PDB entry 8S9T | electron microscopy, 2.52 A resolution | chains A and C of the 6 polymer chains in the assembly

== Chain A ==
Protein: Cas7-Cas5-Cas11
Organism: Synechocystis sp. PCC 6803
UniProt: Q6ZED2 (Q6ZED2_SYNY3); residues 1-791 here = UniProt positions 1-791
Chain sequence (791 residues; numbered 1 to 791; the number before each row is that of its first residue):
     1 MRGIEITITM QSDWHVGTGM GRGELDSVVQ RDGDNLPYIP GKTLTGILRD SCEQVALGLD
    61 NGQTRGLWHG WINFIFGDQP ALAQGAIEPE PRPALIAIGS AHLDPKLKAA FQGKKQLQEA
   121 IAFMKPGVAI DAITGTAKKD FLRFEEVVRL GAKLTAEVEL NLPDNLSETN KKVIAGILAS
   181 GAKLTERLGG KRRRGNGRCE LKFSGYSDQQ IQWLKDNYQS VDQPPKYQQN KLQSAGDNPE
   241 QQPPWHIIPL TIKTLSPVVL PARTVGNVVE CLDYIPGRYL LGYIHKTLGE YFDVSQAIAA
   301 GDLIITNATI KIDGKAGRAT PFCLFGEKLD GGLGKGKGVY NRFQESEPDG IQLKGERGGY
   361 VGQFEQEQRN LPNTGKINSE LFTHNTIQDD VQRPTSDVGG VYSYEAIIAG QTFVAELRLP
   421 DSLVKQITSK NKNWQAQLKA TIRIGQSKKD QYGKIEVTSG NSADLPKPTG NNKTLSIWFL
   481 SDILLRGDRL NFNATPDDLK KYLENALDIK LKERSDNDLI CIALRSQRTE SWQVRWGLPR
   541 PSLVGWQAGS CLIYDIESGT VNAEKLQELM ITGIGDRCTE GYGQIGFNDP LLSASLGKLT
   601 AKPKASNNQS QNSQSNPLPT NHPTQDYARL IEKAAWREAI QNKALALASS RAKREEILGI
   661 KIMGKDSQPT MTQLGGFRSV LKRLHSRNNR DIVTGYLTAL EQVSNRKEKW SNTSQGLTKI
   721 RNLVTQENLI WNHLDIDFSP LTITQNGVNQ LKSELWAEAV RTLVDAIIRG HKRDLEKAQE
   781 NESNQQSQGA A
Not modelled in the structure: 604-614, 781-791
What the authors report for this chain:
  - mutagenesis - D26A, R678A, R769A: abolished catalytic activity
  - catalytic residues: Asp140, Arg706, Arg769, Arg773 (from molecular simulation)
  - catalytic residues: Arg678 (proposed by the authors, not directly observed)

== Chain C ==
Protein: Cas10
Organism: Synechocystis sp. PCC 6803
UniProt: Q6ZED1 (Q6ZED1_SYNY3); residue numbers follow UniProt; this construct covers 2-558
Chain sequence (575 residues; row label = number of the first residue in the row; numbers below 1 keep their minus sign (Met-16 is residue -16)):
   -16 MAHHHHHHVG TENLYFQGFL VLIETSGNQH FIFSTNKLRE NIGASELTYL ATTEILFQGV
    44 DRVFQTNYYD QWSDTNSLNF LADSKLNPAI DDPKNNADIE ILLATSGKAI ALVKEEGKAK
   104 QLIKEVTKQA LINAPGLEIG GIYVNCNWQD KLGVAKAVKE AHKQFEVNRA KRAGANGRFL
   164 RLPIAAGCSV SELPASDFDY NADGDKIPVS TVSKVKRETA KSAKKRLRSV DGRLVNDLAQ
   224 LEKSFDELDW LAVVHADGNG LGQILLSLEK YIGEQTNRNY IDKYRRLSLA LDNCTINAFK
   284 MAIAVFKEDS KKIDLPIVPL ILGGDDLTVI CRGDYALEFT REFLEAFEGQ TETHDDIKVI
   344 AQKAFGVDRL SACAGISIIK PHFPFSVAYT LAERLIKSAK EVKQKVTVTN SSPITPFPCS
   404 AIDFHILYDS SGIDFDRIRE KLRPEDNTEL YNRPYVVTAA ENLSQAQGYE WSQAHSLQTL
   464 ADRVSYLRSE DGEGKSALPS SQSHALRTAL YLEKNEADAQ YSLISQRYKI LKNFAEDGEN
   524 KSLFHLENGK YVTRFLDALD AKDFFANANH KNQGE
Not modelled in the structure: -16 to -2, 554-558
Construct notes: initiating methionine (-16); expression tag (-15 to 1)
What the authors report for this chain:
  - catalytic residues: His487, Arg490 (from molecular simulation)
  - mutagenesis - D308A/D309A: abolished catalytic activity
  - mutagenesis - H487A, H487A/R490A, R490A: decreased catalytic activity

== Chain A / chain C interface ==
Pairs across the interface (94):
  Thr18(A) - Asp412(C)
  Met20(A) - Trp233(C)  hydrophobic
  Met20(A) - Lys363(C)
  Met20(A) - Leu410(C)
  Met20(A) - Tyr411(C)  hydrophobic
  Met20(A) - Asp412(C)
  Gly21(A) - Tyr411(C)
  Arg22(A) - Tyr411(C)
  Arg22(A) - Arg490(C)
  Arg22(A) - Asp543(C)  salt bridge
  Gly23(A) - Tyr411(C)
  Gly23(A) - Leu542(C)
  Gly23(A) - Asp546(C)
  Glu24(A) - Ser483(C)
  Glu24(A) - His487(C)  salt bridge
  Glu24(A) - Arg490(C)  salt bridge
  Glu24(A) - Leu542(C)
  Leu25(A) - His487(C)
  Lys115(A) - Tyr494(C)
  Gln116(A) - Leu495(C)
  Glu119(A) - Thr491(C)
  Met124(A) - Ser484(C)
  Phe144(A) - Ser483(C)
  Arg263(A) - Ser17(C)  hydrogen bond (side chain-backbone)
  Arg263(A) - Glu175(C)  salt bridge
  Arg263(A) - Ser369(C)
  Thr264(A) - Ser174(C)
  Thr264(A) - Glu175(C)
  Val265(A) - Ser17(C)
  Val265(A) - Val173(C)
  Gly266(A) - Ser172(C)
  Gly266(A) - Val173(C)
  Asn267(A) - His365(C)
  Val268(A) - Asn19(C)
  Val268(A) - Pro367(C)  hydrophobic
  Glu270(A) - Ser369(C)
  Glu270(A) - Val370(C)
  Lys328(A) - Lys380(C)
  Leu329(A) - Lys386(C)
  Asp330(A) - Gln387(C)  hydrogen bond
  Lys376(A) - Asp419(C)  hydrogen bond (side chain-backbone)
  Lys376(A) - Arg420(C)
  Lys376(A) - Glu423(C)  salt bridge
  Asn378(A) - Arg420(C)
  Asn378(A) - Glu423(C)
  Glu380(A) - Asp412(C)
  Glu380(A) - Ser413(C)
  Glu380(A) - Ser414(C)
  Glu380(A) - Gly415(C)  hydrogen bond (side chain-backbone)
  Glu380(A) - Ile416(C)
  Glu380(A) - Lys424(C)
  Leu381(A) - Phe366(C)  hydrophobic
  Leu381(A) - Asp412(C)
  Leu381(A) - Ile416(C)  hydrophobic
  Thr383(A) - His365(C)
  Asp397(A) - Asp229(C)
  Val398(A) - Lys20(C)
  Val398(A) - Asp229(C)
  Val401(A) - His365(C)
  Ser403(A) - His365(C)
  Glu405(A) - Val370(C)
  Glu405(A) - Ile416(C)
  Ile408(A) - Arg420(C)
  Ala494(A) - Ala156(C)
  Asn517(A) - Lys146(C)  hydrogen bond
  Ile522(A) - Ala153(C)
  Leu524(A) - Ala153(C)  hydrogen bond (backbone-backbone)
  Ser526(A) - Gly157(C)
  Ser526(A) - Asn159(C)
  Arg528(A) - Asn159(C)  hydrogen bond (side chain-backbone)
  Arg528(A) - Phe162(C)  hydrogen bond (side chain-backbone)
  Arg528(A) - Leu163(C)
  Arg528(A) - Arg164(C)
  Arg528(A) - Leu176(C)
  Arg528(A) - Pro177(C)
  Glu530(A) - Arg164(C)
  Glu530(A) - Glu175(C)
  Trp536(A) - Pro166(C)  hydrophobic
  Leu538(A) - Pro166(C)
  Leu538(A) - Ile167(C)  hydrophobic
  Pro539(A) - Arg164(C)
  Pro539(A) - Pro166(C)
  Pro541(A) - Arg164(C)
  Ser542(A) - Leu163(C)
  Ser542(A) - Arg164(C)  hydrogen bond (backbone-backbone)
  Val544(A) - Asn159(C)
  Val544(A) - Leu163(C)  hydrophobic
  Asn642(A) - Arg510(C)
  Lys643(A) - Leu506(C)
  Leu645(A) - Arg510(C)
  Ala646(A) - Leu506(C)
  Ala646(A) - Gln509(C)
  Ser649(A) - Gln509(C)
  Pro740(A) - Glu499(C)
Other interface residues (no listed pair), chain A (60 interface residues in all): Gly19, Lys354, Ser379, Pro496, Ala523, Gln527, Arg540, Leu647
Other interface residues (no listed pair), chain C (66 interface residues in all): Thr18, Gln147, Arg152, Lys154, Arg155, Arg161, Ala168, Glu230, Lys383, Ser486, Lys545

== Summary ==
The interface between chain A and chain C involves 60 residues on one side and 66 on the other, with 9
hydrogen bonds and 5 salt bridges. Polar contacts include Arg22(A)-Asp543(C), Glu24(A)-His487(C) and
Glu24(A)-Arg490(C). From the paper: catalytic residues Asp140(A), Arg706(A) and His487(C) among others; D26A,
R678A and R769A of chain A abolish catalytic activity; 7 substitutions were tested in all.
Here chain A is Cas7-Cas5-Cas11 and chain C is Cas10, both from Synechocystis sp. PCC 6803. Entry 8S9T
(CRISPR-Cas type III-D effector complex) was determined by electron microscopy (same publication as 8S9U, 8S9V
and 8S9X).
